Entry 8VYM (electron microscopy, 3.40 A resolution); this record covers chains C and J of the 11 polymer chains in the assembly.

# Chain C
Molecule: Envelope glycoprotein B
Source organism: Human betaherpesvirus 5
Reference sequence: P13201 (GB_HCMVT); residue numbers follow UniProt; this construct covers 1-704
Sequence (786 residues; each row starts with the number of its first residue):
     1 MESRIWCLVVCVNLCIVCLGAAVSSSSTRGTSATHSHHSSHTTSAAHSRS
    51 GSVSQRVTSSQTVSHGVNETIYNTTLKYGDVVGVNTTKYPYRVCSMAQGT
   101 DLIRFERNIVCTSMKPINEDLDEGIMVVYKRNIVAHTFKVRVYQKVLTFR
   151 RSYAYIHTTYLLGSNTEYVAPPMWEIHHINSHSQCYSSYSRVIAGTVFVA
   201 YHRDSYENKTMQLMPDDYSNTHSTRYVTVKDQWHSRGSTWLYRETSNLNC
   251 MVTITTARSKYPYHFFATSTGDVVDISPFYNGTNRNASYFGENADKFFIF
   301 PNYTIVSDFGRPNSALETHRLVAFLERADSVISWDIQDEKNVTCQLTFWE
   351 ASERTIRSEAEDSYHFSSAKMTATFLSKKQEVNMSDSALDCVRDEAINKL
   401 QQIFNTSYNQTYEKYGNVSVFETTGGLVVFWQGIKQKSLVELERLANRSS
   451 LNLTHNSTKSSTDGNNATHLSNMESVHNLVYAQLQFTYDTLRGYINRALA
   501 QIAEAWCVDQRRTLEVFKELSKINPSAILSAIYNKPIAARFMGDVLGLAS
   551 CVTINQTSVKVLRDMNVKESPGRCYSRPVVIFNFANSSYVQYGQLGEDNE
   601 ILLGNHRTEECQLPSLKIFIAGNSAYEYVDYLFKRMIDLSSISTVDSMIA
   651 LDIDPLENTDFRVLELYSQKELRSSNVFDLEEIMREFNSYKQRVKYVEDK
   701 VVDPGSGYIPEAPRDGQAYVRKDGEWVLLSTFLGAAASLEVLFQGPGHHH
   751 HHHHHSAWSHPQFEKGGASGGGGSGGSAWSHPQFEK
Disordered / not traced: 1-102, 114-119, 151-163, 192-195, 230-243, 439-465, 551-637, 694-786
Disulfides: Cys111-Cys507, Cys185-Cys250, Cys344-Cys391
Covalent attachments: glycan linked to Asn208; N-acetylglucosamine (NAG) linked to Asn281, Asn286, Asn302, Asn341, Asn383, Asn409, Asn417
Differences from the reference sequence: conflict Ser246 (Cys in P13201), Ser457 (Arg in P13201), Ser460 (Arg in P13201); expression tag (705-786)
UniProt features mapped onto this chain:
  - region (Involved in fusion and/or binding to host membrane): Ser152 to Thr158, Gly237 to Glu244
  - glycosylation (N-linked (GlcNAc...) asparagine): Asn68, Asn73, Asn85, Asn208, Asn281, Asn286, Asn302, Asn341, Asn383, Asn405, Asn409, Asn417, Asn447, Asn452, Asn456, Asn466, Asn555, Asn586
What the authors report for this chain:
  - mutagenesis - T100L/V134C/H222C/A267I/I653C/E657C (Tm change 11 degC), V134C/I653C, N220C/E657C, H222C/E657C, I356C/A500C: increased stability
  - mutagenesis - T100L/A267I, T100L/V134C/H222C/A267I/I653C/E657C, T100L/N220C/A267I/E657C, K130Y, V134C/H222C/I653C/E657C, V134C/I653C, N220C/E657C, H222C/E657C, K260W, V273F, S367C/A503C, L484P, V645P, D646P: increased expression

# Chain J
Molecule: 1G2 Fab Heavy Chain
Source organism: Homo sapiens
Notes: antibody fragment or engineered binder
Sequence (224 residues; each row starts with the number of its first residue; a row labelled like 35A-35B holds insertion residues (35A, then the next letters in order)):
     1 QLQLQESGPGLVKPSETLSLTCTVSGASIDRSTYY
35A-35B WG
    36 WIRQPPGKGLEWIANIYYNGRAVYSPSLKSRVTISVDTSKNQFSLKV
82A-82C RSL
    83 TAADTAVYYCATRWNYFF
100A-100B DF
   101 DYWGRGTLVTVSSASTKGPSVFPLAPSSKSTSGGTAALGCLVKDYFPEPV
   151 TVSWNSGALTSGVHTFPAVLQSSGLYSLSSVVTVPSSSLGTQTYICNVNH
   201 KPSNTKVDKKVEPKSCD
Disordered / not traced: 112-217
Disulfides: Cys22-Cys92

# How chain C and chain J interact
Contacting residue pairs - 28 pairs, chain C then chain J:
  Tyr280(C) - Asn97(J)
  Tyr280(C) - Tyr98(J)  hydrogen bond (side chain-backbone)
  Asn281(C) - Phe99(J)
  Gly282(C) - Asn97(J)
  Gly282(C) - Tyr98(J)  hydrogen bond (backbone-backbone)
  Gly282(C) - Phe99(J)  hydrogen bond (backbone-backbone)
  Thr283(C) - Asn97(J)
  Thr283(C) - Phe99(J)
  Thr283(C) - Phe100(J)
  Asn284(C) - Asn97(J)  hydrogen bond (backbone-side chain)
  Arg285(C) - Ser32(J)
  Arg285(C) - Trp96(J)  hydrogen bond (side chain-backbone)
  Arg285(C) - Asn97(J)  hydrogen bond (backbone-side chain)
  Asn286(C) - Tyr102(J)  hydrogen bond
  Phe290(C) - Ser32(J)
  Gly291(C) - Arg31(J)
  Gly291(C) - Ser32(J)
  Glu292(C) - Arg31(J)  salt bridge
  Glu292(C) - Ser32(J)
  Asn293(C) - Arg31(J)
  Ala294(C) - Arg31(J)  hydrogen bond (backbone-backbone)
  Ala294(C) - Ser32(J)
  Ala294(C) - Thr33(J)
  Ala294(C) - Tyr34(J)
  Phe297(C) - Tyr98(J)
  Phe298(C) - Tyr98(J)
  Ile299(C) - Tyr98(J)
  Ile299(C) - Phe99(J)  hydrophobic
Other interface residues (no listed pair), chain J (12 interface residues in all): Gln1, Tyr53

# Overview
15 residues of chain C and 12 residues of chain J are in contact, with 8 hydrogen bonds and 1 salt bridge.
Among the polar pairs are Glu292(C)-Arg31(J), Tyr280(C)-Tyr98(J) and Asn284(C)-Asn97(J). The paper reports
that T100L/A267I, T100L/V134C/H222C/A267I/I653C/E657C and T100L/N220C/A267I/E657C of chain C, among others,
increase expression; T100L/V134C/H222C/A267I/I653C/E657C, V134C/I653C and N220C/E657C of chain C, among
others, increase stability; 15 substitutions were tested in all.
Chain C is Envelope glycoprotein B (Human betaherpesvirus 5) and chain J is 1G2 Fab Heavy Chain (Homo
sapiens); the structure, Soluble ectodomain of human cytomegalovirus (HCMV) glycoprotein B (gB) in the
postfusion conformation in complex with ..., was determined by electron microscopy, deposited together with
8VYN.
